2R9Q - chains C and X of the 6 polymer chains in the assembly; structure by X-ray diffraction, 2.20 A resolution.

Chain C:
Protein: 2'-deoxycytidine 5'-triphosphate deaminase
From: Agrobacterium tumefaciens str
UniProtKB: Q8UI65 (Q8UI65_AGRT5); residues 2-371 here correspond to UniProt positions 1-370 (UniProt number = residue number - 1)
Chain sequence (370 residues; each row starts with the number of its first residue):
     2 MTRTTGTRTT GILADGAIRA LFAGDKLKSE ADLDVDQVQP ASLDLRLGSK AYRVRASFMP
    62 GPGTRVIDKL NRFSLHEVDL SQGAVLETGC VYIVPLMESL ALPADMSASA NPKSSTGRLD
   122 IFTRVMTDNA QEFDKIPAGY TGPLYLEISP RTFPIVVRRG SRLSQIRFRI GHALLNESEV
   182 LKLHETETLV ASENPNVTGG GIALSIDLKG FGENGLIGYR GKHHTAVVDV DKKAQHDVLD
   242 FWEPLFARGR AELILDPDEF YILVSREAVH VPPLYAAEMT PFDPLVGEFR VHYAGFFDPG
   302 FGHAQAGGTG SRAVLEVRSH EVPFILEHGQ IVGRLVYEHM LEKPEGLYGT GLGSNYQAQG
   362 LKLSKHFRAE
Not modelled in the structure: 2-8, 74-75, 194, 200-201, 307-308, 347-371

Chain X:
Protein: Synthetic peptide 1
Chain sequence (7 residues; each row starts with the number of its first residue):
  1000 SNPACVA

Chain C / chain X interface:
Pairs across the interface (18; chain C residue first):
  Asn-215(C) / Ser-1000(X)
  Asn-215(C) / Asn-1001(X)
  Asn-215(C) / Pro-1002(X)
  Glu-244(C) / Cys-1004(X)
  Pro-245(C) / Cys-1004(X)  hydrogen bond (backbone-backbone)
  Leu-246(C) / Cys-1004(X)
  Phe-247(C) / Asn-1001(X)
  Phe-247(C) / Pro-1002(X)
  Phe-247(C) / Ala-1003(X)
  Phe-247(C) / Cys-1004(X)  hydrogen bond (backbone-backbone)
  Phe-247(C) / Val-1005(X)
  Phe-247(C) / Ala-1006(X)  hydrogen bond (backbone-backbone)
  Ala-248(C) / Asn-1001(X)
  Arg-249(C) / Asn-1001(X)  hydrogen bond (side chain-backbone)
  Arg-249(C) / Val-1005(X)
  Arg-249(C) / Ala-1006(X)
  Glu-253(C) / Ala-1006(X)
  Leu-254(C) / Ala-1006(X)  hydrophobic
Interface residues without a listed pair, chain C (10 interface residues in all): Ile-218

In short:
The interface between chain C and chain X involves 10 residues on one side and 7 on the other; the contacts
include 4 hydrogen bonds. Polar pairs include Arg-249(C)/Asn-1001(X), Pro-245(C)/Cys-1004(X) and
Phe-247(C)/Cys-1004(X).
Here chain C is 2'-deoxycytidine 5'-triphosphate deaminase (Agrobacterium tumefaciens str) and chain X is
Synthetic peptide 1. Entry 2R9Q (Crystal structure of 2'-deoxycytidine 5'-triphosphate deaminase from
Agrobacterium tumefaciens) was determined by X-ray diffraction.
